Entry 2DXB (X-ray diffraction, 2.25 A resolution); this record covers chains D and G of the 12 polymer chains in the assembly.

Chain D (and G):
Molecule: Thiocyanate hydrolase subunit alpha
From: Thiobacillus thioparus
Notes: EC 3.5.5.8; chain G of this document is another copy of the same molecule, construct and numbering; everything in this record applies to it too
UniProtKB: O66187 (SCNA_THITI); residues 1-126 here correspond to UniProt positions 0-125 (UniProt number = residue number - 1)
Amino-acid sequence (126 residues; numbered 1 to 126; the number before each row is that of its first residue):
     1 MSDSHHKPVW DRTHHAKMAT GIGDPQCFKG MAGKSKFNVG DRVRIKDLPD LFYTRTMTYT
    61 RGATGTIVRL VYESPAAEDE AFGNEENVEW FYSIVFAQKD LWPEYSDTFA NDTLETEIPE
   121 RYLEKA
Not modelled in the structure: 1-7 (chain G: 1-6)

How chain D and chain G interact:
Residue-residue contacts - 4 pairs, chain D then chain G:
  Pro8(D) - Val9(G)
  Val9(D) - Pro8(G)
  Trp10(D) - Pro8(G)  hydrophobic
  Asp11(D) - Lys7(G)
Interface residues without a listed pair, chain G (4 interface residues in all): Trp10

Overview:
The chain D/chain G interface involves 4 residues from each chain.
Both chains are Thiocyanate hydrolase subunit alpha (Thiobacillus thioparus). Entry 2DXB (Recombinant
thiocyanate hydrolase comprising partially-modified cobalt centers) was determined by X-ray diffraction (same
publication as 2ZZD and 2DXC).
